Entry 6Z9S (electron microscopy, 4.40 A resolution (low resolution: residue-level contacts below are approximate; hydrogen-bond / salt-bridge calls are withheld)); this record covers chains f and R of the 15 polymer chains in the assembly.

# Chain f
Molecule: Transcription termination factor Rho
Organism: Escherichia coli
Notes: EC 3.6.4.-
UniProt: A0A0A0GPI6 (A0A0A0GPI6_ECOLX); residues 1-419 here correspond to UniProt positions 25-443 (UniProt number = residue number + 24)
Amino-acid sequence (419 residues; each row starts with the number of its first residue):
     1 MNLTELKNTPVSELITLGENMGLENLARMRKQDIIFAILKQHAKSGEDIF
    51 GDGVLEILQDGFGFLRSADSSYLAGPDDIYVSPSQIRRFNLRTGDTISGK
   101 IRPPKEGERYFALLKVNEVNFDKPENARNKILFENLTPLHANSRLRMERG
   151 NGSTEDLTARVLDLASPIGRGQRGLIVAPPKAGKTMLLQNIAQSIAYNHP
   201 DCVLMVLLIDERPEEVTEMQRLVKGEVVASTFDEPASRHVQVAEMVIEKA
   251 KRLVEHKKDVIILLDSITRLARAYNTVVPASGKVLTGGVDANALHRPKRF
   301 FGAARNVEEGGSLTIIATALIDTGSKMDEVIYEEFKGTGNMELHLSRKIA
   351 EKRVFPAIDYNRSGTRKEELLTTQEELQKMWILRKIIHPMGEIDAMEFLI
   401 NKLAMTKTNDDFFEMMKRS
Disordered / not traced: 418-419
Small-molecule neighbours: ADP (adenosine-5'-diphosphate): Arg366, Lys367, Glu369

# Chain R
Molecule: rut RNA
Sequence (99 nucleotides; numbered 1 to 99; the number before each row is that of its first residue):
     1 GGGAUAACCCCGCUCUUACACAUUCCAGCCCUGAAAAAGGGCAUCAAAUU
    51 AAACCACACCUAUGGUGUAUGUCAAAUUAAACCACACCUGGCGUGUGGC
Disordered / not traced: 1-18, 27-79
Bound ions: Mg2+: C99 (shared with 3 residues of chain Y)

# Chain f / chain R interface
Pairs across the interface (28):
  Leu58(f) with C25(R)
  Phe62(f) with U23(R); C25(R)
  Ala74(f) with C25(R)
  Tyr80(f) with A22(R); U24(R)
  Ser82(f) with C21(R); A22(R)
  Ser84(f) with C21(R)
  Gln85(f) with A20(R); C21(R); A22(R)
  Arg88(f) with C19(R); A20(R)
  Phe89(f) with C19(R)
  Arg102(f) with A22(R); U24(R)
  Gly107(f) with U24(R)
  Glu108(f) with U24(R)
  Arg109(f) with C25(R)
  Tyr110(f) with U24(R); C25(R)
  Ala112(f) with A22(R)
  Leu114(f) with C19(R); A20(R); A22(R)
  Lys115(f) with C19(R)
  Val116(f) with C19(R)
Also at the interface, not in a pair above, chain f (24 interface residues in all): Asp60, Phe64, Arg66, Pro83, Lys100, Leu113

# In short
24 residues of chain f and 7 residues of chain R are in contact. Chain f binds ADP.
Here chain f is Transcription termination factor Rho (Escherichia coli) and chain R is rut RNA. Entry 6Z9S
(Transcription termination intermediate complex 4) was determined by electron microscopy, deposited together
with 6Z9P, 6Z9Q, 6Z9R, 6Z9T, 7ADB, 7ADC, 7ADD and 7ADE.
